PDB entry 7A76 | X-ray diffraction, 1.65 A resolution | chains B and D of the 4 polymer chains in the assembly

== Chain B (and D) ==
Protein: Thioredoxin reductase
From: Bacillus cereus (strain ATCC 14579 / DSM 31 / JCM 2152 / NBRC 15305 / NCIMB 9373 / NRRL B-3711)
Notes: EC 1.8.1.9; chain D of this document is another copy of the same molecule, construct and numbering; everything in this record applies to it too
UniProtKB: Q81FS4 (Q81FS4_BACCR); numbering as in UniProt (aligned over 1-326)
Chain sequence (326 residues; row label = number of the first residue in the row):
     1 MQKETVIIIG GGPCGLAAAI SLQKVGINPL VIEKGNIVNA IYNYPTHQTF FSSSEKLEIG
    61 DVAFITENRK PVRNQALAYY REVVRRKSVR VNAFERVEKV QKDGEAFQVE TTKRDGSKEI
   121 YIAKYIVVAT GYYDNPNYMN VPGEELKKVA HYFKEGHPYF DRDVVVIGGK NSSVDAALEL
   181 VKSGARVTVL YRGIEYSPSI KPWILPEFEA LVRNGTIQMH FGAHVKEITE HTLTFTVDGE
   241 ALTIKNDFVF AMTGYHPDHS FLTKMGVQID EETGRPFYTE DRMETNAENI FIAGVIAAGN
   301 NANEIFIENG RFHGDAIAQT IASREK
Small-molecule neighbours: FAD (flavin-adenine dinucleotide): Ile9, Gly10, Gly11, Gly12, Pro13, Cys14, Gly15, Ile32, Glu33, Lys34, Gly35, Asn39, Ala40, Tyr44, Pro45, Gln48, Phe50, Phe51, Ser52, Leu57, Glu95, Arg96, Val97, Ala129, Thr130, Gly131, Tyr132, Tyr133, Asp134, Phe261, Ala293, Gly294, Val295, Phe306, Ile307, Glu308
From the paper describing this entry:
  - binding site for flavin-adenine dinucleotide: Gly10 to Gly15

== How chain B and chain D interact ==
Pairs across the interface (21; chain B residue first):
  His47(B) with Arg69(D)
  Thr66(B) with Lys182(D), hydrogen bond (backbone-side chain)
  Glu67(B) with Lys182(D)
  Asn68(B) with Lys182(D), hydrogen bond (backbone-side chain)
  Arg69(B) with His47(D); Asp175(D), salt bridge; Leu178(D); Glu179(D), salt bridge; Lys182(D); Glu207(D), salt bridge
  Asp175(B) with Arg69(D), salt bridge
  Leu178(B) with Arg69(D)
  Glu179(B) with Arg69(D), salt bridge
  Lys182(B) with Thr66(D), hydrogen bond (side chain-backbone); Glu67(D); Asn68(D), hydrogen bond (side chain-backbone)
  Pro202(B) with Pro202(D); Pro206(D), hydrophobic
  Trp203(B) with Trp203(D)
  Pro206(B) with Pro202(D), hydrophobic
  Glu207(B) with Arg69(D), salt bridge

== In short ==
Chain B and chain D each contribute 13 residues to their interface; the contacts include 4 hydrogen bonds and
6 salt bridges. Among the polar pairs are Arg69(B)-Asp175(D), Arg69(B)-Glu179(D) and Arg69(B)-Glu207(D). Chain
B binds flavin-adenine dinucleotide. From the paper: a binding site for flavin-adenine dinucleotide at
Gly10(B).
Chain B and chain D are both Thioredoxin reductase (Bacillus cereus (strain ATCC 14579 / DSM 31 / JCM 2152 /
NBRC 15305 / NCIMB 9373 / NRRL B-3711)); the structure, Bacillithiol Disulfide Reductase Bdr (YpdA) from
Bacillus cereus, was determined by X-ray diffraction, deposited together with 7A7B and 7APR.
